Entry 3R45 (X-ray diffraction, 2.60 A resolution); this record covers chains A and C of the 3 polymer chains in the assembly.

[Chain A]
Name: Histone H3-like centromeric protein A
Organism: Homo sapiens
Reference sequence: P49450 (CENPA_HUMAN); residues 1-140 here = UniProt positions 1-140
Chain sequence (156 residues; each row starts with the number of its first residue; numbers below 1 keep their minus sign (Met-15 is residue -15)):
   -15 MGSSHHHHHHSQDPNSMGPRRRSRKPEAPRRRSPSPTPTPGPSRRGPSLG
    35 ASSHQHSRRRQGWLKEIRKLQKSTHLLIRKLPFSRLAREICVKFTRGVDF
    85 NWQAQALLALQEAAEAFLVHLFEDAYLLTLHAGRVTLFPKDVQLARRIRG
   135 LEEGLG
Disordered / not traced: -15 to 58
Differences from the reference sequence: expression tag (-15 to 0)
Curated features (UniProtKB/Swiss-Prot):
  - region: Gln39 to Leu54 (Important for flexibility of DNA ends that protrude from nucleosomes)
  - modified residue: Gly2 (N,N,N-trimethylglycine), Ser7 (Phosphoserine), Ser17 (Phosphoserine), Ser19 (Phosphoserine), Ser27 (Phosphoserine), Ser68 (Phosphoserine)
  - mutagenesis: Ser7 (S7A: Induces a delay at the terminal stage of cytokinesis and chromosome misalignment during mitosis due to a defect in kinetochore attachment to microtubules), Ser17 (S17A: Impaired mitotic chromosome congression and chromosome segregation; when associated with A-19), Ser19 (S19A: Impaired mitotic chromosome congression and chromosome segregation; when associated with A-17), Ser68 (S68A: No effect on interaction with HJURP. Impairs localization at centromeres; S68E/Q: Impairs interaction with HJURP, association with chromatin and localization at centromeres), Arg80 to Gly81 (Impairs retention at centromeres, but not targeting to centromeres), His104 (H104G: Reduces location at centromeres. Abolishes location at centromeres; when associated with C-112), Leu112 (L112C: No effect on location at centromeres. Abolishes location at centromeres; when associated with G-104)
From the paper describing this entry:
  - conformationally variable residues (loop rearrangement): Lys77 to Asn85
  - specificity-determining residues: Ser68, Gln89, His104
  - mutagenesis - S68Q: abolished binding to Holliday junction recognition protein (chain C)
  - mutagenesis - S68L: unchanged binding to Holliday junction recognition protein (chain C)

[Chain C]
Name: Holliday junction recognition protein
Organism: Homo sapiens
Reference sequence: Q8NCD3 (HJURP_HUMAN); residues 1-80 here = UniProt positions 1-80
Chain sequence (81 residues; each row starts with the number of its first residue; numbering starts at 0):
     0 SMLGTLRAMEGEDVEDDQLLQKLRASRRRFQRRMQRLIEKYNQPFEDTPV
    50 VQMATLTYETPQGLRIWGGRLIKERNEGEIQ
Disordered / not traced: 0-13, 75-80
Differences from the reference sequence: expression tag (0)

[Interface between chain A and chain C]
Contacting residue pairs - 54 pairs, chain A then chain C:
  Lys64(A) - Trp66(C)
  Lys64(A) - Gly67(C)
  Leu65(A) - Leu55(C)  hydrophobic
  Leu65(A) - Trp66(C)
  Ser68(A) - Met52(C)
  Ser68(A) - Leu55(C)
  Ser68(A) - Trp66(C)
  Arg69(A) - Leu55(C)
  Arg72(A) - Met52(C)  hydrogen bond (side chain-backbone)
  Arg72(A) - Ala53(C)  hydrogen bond (side chain-backbone)
  Arg72(A) - Leu55(C)
  Asp83(A) - Ala53(C)
  Phe84(A) - Met52(C)
  Asn85(A) - Val49(C)
  Asn85(A) - Val50(C)
  Asn85(A) - Gln51(C)  hydrogen bond
  Asn85(A) - Met52(C)  hydrogen bond (side chain-backbone)
  Trp86(A) - Val49(C)
  Trp86(A) - Val50(C)  hydrogen bond (backbone-backbone)
  Trp86(A) - Met52(C)
  Gln87(A) - Pro43(C)  hydrogen bond (side chain-backbone)
  Gln87(A) - Phe44(C)  hydrogen bond (side chain-backbone)
  Gln87(A) - Thr47(C)
  Gln87(A) - Pro48(C)
  Ala88(A) - Pro48(C)  hydrogen bond (backbone-backbone)
  Ala88(A) - Trp66(C)  hydrophobic
  Gln89(A) - Tyr40(C)
  Gln89(A) - Phe44(C)
  Leu91(A) - Val50(C)  hydrophobic
  Leu91(A) - Trp66(C)
  Leu92(A) - Tyr40(C)
  Ala93(A) - Tyr40(C)  hydrophobic
  Glu96(A) - Arg32(C)  salt bridge
  Glu96(A) - Leu36(C)
  Glu96(A) - Lys39(C)  salt bridge
  Glu96(A) - Tyr40(C)  hydrogen bond
  Ala97(A) - Leu36(C)  hydrophobic
  Ala100(A) - Phe29(C)
  Phe101(A) - Phe29(C)  hydrophobic
  His104(A) - Ser25(C)  hydrogen bond
  His104(A) - Arg26(C)
  His104(A) - Phe29(C)
  Glu107(A) - Ser25(C)  hydrogen bond
  Glu107(A) - Arg28(C)  salt bridge
  Asp108(A) - Leu22(C)
  Asp108(A) - Ser25(C)  hydrogen bond
  Leu111(A) - Leu18(C)  hydrophobic
  Leu111(A) - Lys21(C)
  Leu111(A) - Leu22(C)  hydrophobic
  Leu114(A) - Glu14(C)
  His115(A) - Glu14(C)  hydrogen bond (side chain-backbone)
  His115(A) - Asp15(C)  salt bridge
  His115(A) - Leu18(C)
  Glu136(A) - Arg26(C)  salt bridge
Also at the interface, not in a pair above, chain A (28 interface residues in all): Leu112, Ile132
Also at the interface, not in a pair above, chain C (28 interface residues in all): Met33, Thr54, Ile65
From the paper, about this interface:
  - pairs named by the authors: Ser68(A)-Met52(C) (hydrophobic contact), Ser68(A)-Leu55(C) (hydrophobic contact), Ser68(A)-Trp66(C) (hydrophobic contact), Gln89(A)-Phe44(C) (hydrophobic contact), Glu96(A)-Arg32(C), Glu96(A)-Lys39(C), Glu96(A)-Tyr40(C) (hydrogen bond), His104(A)-Ser25(C) (hydrogen bond), His104(A)-Phe29(C) (pi stacking), Glu107(A)-Arg28(C), Asp108(A)-Ser25(C)
  - interface residues, chain A: Asn85(A), Ala88(A)

[Summary]
Chain A and chain C each contribute 28 residues to their interface, with 13 hydrogen bonds and 5 salt bridges.
Polar contacts include Glu96(A)-Arg32(C), Glu96(A)-Lys39(C) and Glu107(A)-Arg28(C). The paper describes
hydrophobic contacts between Ser68(A) and Met52(C), Ser68(A) and Leu55(C) and Ser68(A) and Trp66(C) among
others; contacts between Glu96(A) and Arg32(C), Glu96(A) and Lys39(C) and Glu107(A) and Arg28(C) among others;
hydrogen bonds between Glu96(A) and Tyr40(C) and His104(A) and Ser25(C). The paper reports that S68Q of chain
A abolishes binding to Holliday junction recognition protein (chain C); interface residues Asn85(A) and
Ala88(A).
Chain A is Histone H3-like centromeric protein A and chain C is Holliday junction recognition protein, both
from Homo sapiens; the structure, Structure of a CENP-A-Histone H4 Heterodimer in complex with chaperone
HJURP, was determined by X-ray diffraction.
